Entry 8HSN (X-ray diffraction, 1.69 A resolution); this record covers chains A and C of the 3 polymer chains in the assembly.

Chain A (and C):
Molecule: Fructotransferase
Source organism: Streptomyces peucetius subsp. caesius ATCC 27952
Notes: EC 4.2.2.17; chain C of this document is another copy of the same molecule, construct and numbering; everything in this record applies to it too
UniProt: A0A2D3U3Z1 (A0A2D3U3Z1_STRC0); residue numbers follow UniProt; this construct covers 1-394
Chain sequence (400 residues; numbered 1 to 400; the number before each row is that of its first residue):
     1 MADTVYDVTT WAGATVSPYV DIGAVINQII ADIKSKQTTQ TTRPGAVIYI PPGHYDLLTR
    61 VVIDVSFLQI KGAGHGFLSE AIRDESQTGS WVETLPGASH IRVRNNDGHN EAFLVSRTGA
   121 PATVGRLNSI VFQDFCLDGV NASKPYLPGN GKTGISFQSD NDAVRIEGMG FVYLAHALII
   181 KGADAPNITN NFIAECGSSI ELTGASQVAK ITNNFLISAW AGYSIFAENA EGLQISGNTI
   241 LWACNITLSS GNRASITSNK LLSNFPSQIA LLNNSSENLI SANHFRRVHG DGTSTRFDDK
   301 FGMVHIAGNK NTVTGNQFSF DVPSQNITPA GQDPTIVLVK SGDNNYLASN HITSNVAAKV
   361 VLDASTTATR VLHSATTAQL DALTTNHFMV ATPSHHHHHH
Unresolved in the structure: 1, 397-400
Construct notes: expression tag (395-400)
Small-molecule neighbours: phosphonate (2PO): Glu167, Thr189, Asn190, Asn213

How chain A and chain C interact:
Contacting residue pairs - 135 pairs, chain A then chain C:
  Thr9(A) - Ala2(C)  hydrogen bond (side chain-backbone)
  Thr10(A) - Ala2(C)
  Tyr19(A) - Ala2(C)
  Tyr49(A) - Val47(C)
  Pro51(A) - Ala2(C)  hydrophobic
  Pro51(A) - Thr4(C)
  Pro51(A) - Val5(C)  hydrophobic
  Pro52(A) - Thr4(C)  hydrogen bond (backbone-side chain)
  Pro52(A) - Gly45(C)
  Pro52(A) - Ala46(C)  hydrophobic
  Pro52(A) - Val47(C)
  Gly53(A) - Pro44(C)
  His54(A) - Thr41(C)  hydrogen bond (side chain-backbone)
  His54(A) - Arg43(C)
  His54(A) - Pro44(C)
  Lys71(A) - Lys71(C)
  Ala73(A) - Gln69(C)  hydrogen bond (backbone-side chain)
  His75(A) - Ser129(C)  hydrogen bond
  His75(A) - Val131(C)
  His75(A) - Ala163(C)  hydrogen bond (side chain-backbone)
  His75(A) - Arg165(C)  hydrogen bond
  Gly76(A) - Phe67(C)
  Gly76(A) - Ser129(C)
  Phe77(A) - Phe67(C)
  Phe77(A) - Asn128(C)
  Phe77(A) - Ser129(C)  hydrogen bond (backbone-side chain)
  Phe77(A) - Asp162(C)
  Phe77(A) - Ala163(C)  hydrophobic
  Leu78(A) - Asn128(C)
  Ile82(A) - Arg126(C)
  Gln87(A) - Ala122(C)
  Thr88(A) - Gln40(C)
  Gly89(A) - Gln40(C)
  Ser90(A) - Thr123(C)
  Ser90(A) - Val124(C)
  Trp91(A) - Gln40(C)
  Trp91(A) - Ala122(C)  hydrogen bond (side chain-backbone)
  Trp91(A) - Thr123(C)  hydrogen bond (backbone-backbone)
  Trp91(A) - Val124(C)
  Trp91(A) - Gly125(C)
  Val92(A) - Gln40(C)
  Val92(A) - Arg43(C)  hydrogen bond (backbone-side chain)
  Val92(A) - Arg117(C)
  Val92(A) - Val124(C)  hydrogen bond (backbone-backbone)
  Glu93(A) - Gln40(C)
  Glu93(A) - Ser66(C)  hydrogen bond
  Glu93(A) - Arg117(C)  salt bridge
  Glu93(A) - Arg126(C)
  Glu93(A) - Asn128(C)
  Thr94(A) - Gln40(C)  hydrogen bond (backbone-backbone)
  Thr94(A) - Thr41(C)
  Leu95(A) - Thr41(C)
  Leu95(A) - Phe67(C)
  Pro96(A) - Phe67(C)
  Gly97(A) - Pro44(C)
  Gly97(A) - Phe67(C)
  Ala98(A) - Pro44(C)  hydrogen bond (backbone-backbone)
  Ala98(A) - Phe67(C)
  Asp134(A) - Gln133(C)
  Asp134(A) - Arg165(C)  salt bridge
  Gly168(A) - Arg165(C)  hydrogen bond (backbone-side chain)
  Asn190(A) - Arg165(C)
  Asn190(A) - Glu167(C)  hydrogen bond
  Asn190(A) - Asn187(C)  hydrogen bond
  Asn190(A) - Thr189(C)
  Asn190(A) - Lys210(C)
  Phe192(A) - Ala163(C)  hydrophobic
  Phe192(A) - Ala185(C)  hydrophobic
  Asn213(A) - Thr189(C)  hydrogen bond
  Asn213(A) - Lys210(C)  hydrogen bond (backbone-side chain)
  Asn213(A) - Thr212(C)  hydrogen bond
  Asn214(A) - Lys210(C)
  Phe215(A) - Ala185(C)
  Phe215(A) - Pro186(C)
  Phe215(A) - Val208(C)
  Phe215(A) - Lys210(C)
  Gly237(A) - Lys210(C)
  Gly237(A) - Gln234(C)
  Gly237(A) - Ser236(C)
  Asn238(A) - Gln234(C)
  Thr239(A) - Lys210(C)
  Thr239(A) - Gln234(C)  hydrogen bond
  Leu241(A) - Val208(C)  hydrophobic
  Ser258(A) - Gln234(C)  hydrogen bond (backbone-side chain)
  Ser258(A) - Ser236(C)
  Ser258(A) - Thr257(C)  hydrogen bond
  Ser258(A) - Ser258(C)
  Asn259(A) - Ser255(C)  hydrogen bond (backbone-side chain)
  Lys260(A) - Gly232(C)
  Lys260(A) - Gln234(C)
  Lys260(A) - Arg253(C)  hydrogen bond (side chain-backbone)
  Ala282(A) - Thr257(C)
  Ala282(A) - Leu279(C)
  Ala282(A) - Ser281(C)
  Asn283(A) - Leu279(C)
  His284(A) - Arg253(C)
  His284(A) - Ala254(C)
  His284(A) - Ser255(C)
  His284(A) - Glu277(C)  hydrogen bond (side chain-backbone)
  His284(A) - Leu279(C)
  Arg286(A) - Arg253(C)
  Arg286(A) - Glu277(C)  salt bridge
  Gly315(A) - Leu279(C)
  Gly315(A) - Ser281(C)  hydrogen bond (backbone-side chain)
  Gly315(A) - Thr314(C)  hydrogen bond (backbone-side chain)
  Gln317(A) - Glu277(C)
  Gln317(A) - Asn278(C)
  Gln317(A) - Lys310(C)  hydrogen bond (side chain-backbone)
  Gln317(A) - Thr312(C)  hydrogen bond
  Ser319(A) - Glu277(C)  hydrogen bond
  Ser349(A) - Thr314(C)
  Ser349(A) - Tyr346(C)
  Ser349(A) - Ser349(C)  hydrogen bond
  Asn350(A) - Tyr346(C)  hydrogen bond (backbone-side chain)
  His351(A) - Lys310(C)
  His351(A) - Asn311(C)
  His351(A) - Thr312(C)  hydrogen bond
  His351(A) - Asn344(C)  hydrogen bond (side chain-backbone)
  His351(A) - Tyr346(C)
  Thr353(A) - Glu277(C)  hydrogen bond
  Thr353(A) - Lys310(C)
  His373(A) - Tyr346(C)  hydrogen bond (backbone-side chain)
  His373(A) - Leu372(C)
  His373(A) - His373(C)
  Thr392(A) - Arg370(C)
  Pro393(A) - Arg370(C)  hydrogen bond (backbone-side chain)
  Pro393(A) - Leu372(C)
  Pro393(A) - Phe388(C)  hydrophobic
  Pro393(A) - Val390(C)  hydrophobic
  Ser394(A) - Arg370(C)
  Ser394(A) - Phe388(C)
  His395(A) - Phe388(C)
  His396(A) - Thr385(C)
  His396(A) - His387(C)
  His396(A) - Phe388(C)
Other interface residues (no listed pair), chain A (62 interface residues in all): Gly74, Ser79, Asn316, Thr376
Other interface residues (no listed pair), chain C (69 interface residues in all): Thr39, Thr42, Val65, Pro121, Leu233, Ala282, Ala348, Asn386

In short:
62 residues of chain A and 69 residues of chain C are in contact; the contacts include 39 hydrogen bonds and 3
salt bridges. Polar contacts include Glu93(A)-Arg117(C), Asp134(A)-Arg165(C) and Arg286(A)-Glu277(C). Bound to
chain A: phosphonate.
Both chains are Fructotransferase (Streptomyces peucetius subsp. caesius ATCC 27952). Entry 8HSN (Crystal
structure of DFA I-forming Inulin Lyase from Streptomyces peucetius subsp. caesius ATCC 27952) was determined
by X-ray diffraction, deposited together with 8HUI.
